Entry 1UZZ (X-ray diffraction, 2.13 A resolution); this record covers chains A and B.

Chain A (and B):
Protein: Lectin
From: Erythrina crista-galli
Notes: chain B of this document is another copy of the same molecule, construct and numbering; everything in this record applies to it too
Reference sequence: Q6YD91 (Q6YD91_ERYCG); residues 1-242 here = UniProt positions 1-242
Chain sequence (242 residues; each row starts with the number of its first residue):
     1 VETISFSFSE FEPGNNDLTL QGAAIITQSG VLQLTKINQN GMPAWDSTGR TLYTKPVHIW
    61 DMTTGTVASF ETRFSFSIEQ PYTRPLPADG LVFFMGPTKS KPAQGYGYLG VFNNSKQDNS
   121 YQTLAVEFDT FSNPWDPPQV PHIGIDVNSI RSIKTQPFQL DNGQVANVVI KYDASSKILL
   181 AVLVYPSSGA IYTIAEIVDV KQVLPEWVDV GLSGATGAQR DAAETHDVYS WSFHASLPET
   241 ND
Disordered / not traced: 241-242
Bound ions: Mn2+: Glu-127, Asp-129, Asp-136, His-142; Ca2+: Asp-129, Phe-131, Asn-133, Asp-136

Interface between chain A and chain B:
Residue-residue contacts (28):
  Arg-73(A) / Ile-191(B)  hydrogen bond (side chain-backbone)
  Gln-156(A) / Lys-171(B)
  Asn-167(A) / Ile-191(B)
  Val-169(A) / Ile-191(B)  hydrophobic
  Lys-171(A) / Gln-156(B)
  Lys-171(A) / Thr-193(B)  hydrogen bond (side chain-backbone)
  Asp-173(A) / Lys-154(B)
  Ser-176(A) / Glu-196(B)
  Ile-178(A) / Ala-195(B)  hydrophobic
  Ile-178(A) / Glu-196(B)
  Ile-178(A) / Ile-197(B)  hydrophobic
  Leu-180(A) / Leu-180(B)  hydrophobic
  Leu-180(A) / Thr-193(B)
  Val-182(A) / Val-182(B)  hydrophobic
  Val-184(A) / Val-184(B)  hydrophobic
  Val-184(A) / Ile-191(B)  hydrophobic
  Ile-191(A) / Arg-73(B)  hydrogen bond (backbone-side chain)
  Ile-191(A) / Asn-167(B)
  Ile-191(A) / Val-169(B)  hydrophobic
  Ile-191(A) / Val-184(B)  hydrophobic
  Thr-193(A) / Lys-171(B)  hydrogen bond (backbone-side chain)
  Thr-193(A) / Val-182(B)
  Ala-195(A) / Ile-178(B)
  Ala-195(A) / Leu-180(B)  hydrophobic
  Glu-196(A) / Ser-176(B)
  Glu-196(A) / Ile-178(B)
  Ile-197(A) / Ile-178(B)  hydrophobic
  Ile-197(A) / Ile-197(B)  hydrophobic
Other interface residues (no listed pair), chain A (18 interface residues in all): Lys-154, Ile-194
Other interface residues (no listed pair), chain B (18 interface residues in all): Asp-173, Ile-194

Overview:
The chain A/chain B interface involves 18 residues from each chain, with 4 hydrogen bonds. Among the polar
pairs are Arg-73(A)/Ile-191(B) and Lys-171(A)/Thr-193(B). The Mn2+ site is built by Glu-127(A), Asp-129(A),
Asp-136(A) and His-142(A). The Ca2+ site is built by Asp-129(A), Phe-131(A), Asn-133(A) and Asp-136(A).
Chain A and chain B are both Lectin (Erythrina crista-galli); the structure, Erythrina cristagalli bound to
N-linked oligosaccharide and lactose, was determined by X-ray diffraction (same publication as 1UZY and 1V00).
